Entry 8FUI (X-ray diffraction, 1.25 A resolution); this record covers chains A and B.

Chain A (and B):
Molecule: Protease
Source organism: Human immunodeficiency virus 1
Notes: EC 3.4.23.16; chain B of this document is another copy of the same molecule, construct and numbering; everything in this record applies to it too
UniProt: Q5RZ08 (Q5RZ08_9HIV1); residue numbers follow UniProt; this construct covers 1-99
Amino-acid sequence (99 residues; each row starts with the number of its first residue):
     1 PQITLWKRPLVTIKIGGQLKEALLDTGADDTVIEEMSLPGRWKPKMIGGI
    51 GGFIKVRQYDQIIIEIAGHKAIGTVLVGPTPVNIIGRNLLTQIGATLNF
Sequence notes: engineered mutation K7 (Gln in Q5RZ08), I33 (Leu in Q5RZ08), I63 (Leu in Q5RZ08), A67 (Cys in Q5RZ08), A95 (Cys in Q5RZ08)
Ion coordination: Na+ near D60 (its only coordinating residue here)
Small-molecule neighbours: Y9R (N-{(2S,3R)-4-[(4-aminobenzene-1-sulfonyl)(2-methylpropyl)amino]-3-hydroxy-1-phenylbutan-2-yl}-4-methyl-3-{[(4P)-4-(pyridin-3-yl)pyrimidin-2-yl]amino}benzamide): R8, L23, D25, G27, A28, D29, D30, V32, K45, M46, I47, G48, G49, I50, F53, L76, P81, V82, I84
What the authors report for this chain:
  - binding site for Y9R: R8, A28, D29, I47, G48, I50, V82
  - binding site for chloride ion: G48
  - conformationally variable residues: G49

Chain A / chain B interface:
Pairs across the interface - 107 pairs, chain A then chain B:
  P1(A) - L97(B)
  P1(A) - N98(B)
  P1(A) - F99(B)  hydrogen bond (backbone-backbone)
  Q2(A) - T96(B)
  Q2(A) - L97(B)
  Q2(A) - N98(B)  hydrogen bond
  I3(A) - T96(B)
  I3(A) - L97(B)  hydrogen bond (backbone-backbone)
  I3(A) - F99(B)  hydrophobic
  T4(A) - T96(B)
  L5(A) - T26(B)
  L5(A) - R87(B)  hydrogen bond (backbone-side chain)
  L5(A) - L90(B)  hydrophobic
  L5(A) - T91(B)
  L5(A) - A95(B)
  W6(A) - R87(B)  hydrogen bond (backbone-side chain)
  W6(A) - T91(B)
  K7(A) - R87(B)
  R8(A) - D29(B)  salt bridge
  R8(A) - R87(B)
  P9(A) - T26(B)
  P9(A) - R87(B)
  L23(A) - G27(B)
  L24(A) - T26(B)  hydrogen bond (backbone-side chain)
  L24(A) - L97(B)  hydrophobic
  L24(A) - F99(B)  hydrophobic
  D25(A) - D25(B)
  D25(A) - T26(B)
  D25(A) - G27(B)  hydrogen bond (side chain-backbone)
  T26(A) - L5(B)
  T26(A) - P9(B)
  T26(A) - L24(B)  hydrogen bond (side chain-backbone)
  T26(A) - D25(B)
  T26(A) - T26(B)  hydrogen bond (backbone-side chain)
  T26(A) - L97(B)
  G27(A) - L23(B)
  G27(A) - D25(B)  hydrogen bond (backbone-side chain)
  D29(A) - R8(B)  salt bridge
  V32(A) - I50(B)  hydrophobic
  I47(A) - I50(B)  hydrophobic
  G48(A) - I50(B)
  G49(A) - I50(B)
  G49(A) - P81(B)
  I50(A) - V32(B)  hydrophobic
  I50(A) - I47(B)  hydrophobic
  I50(A) - G49(B)
  I50(A) - I50(B)  hydrogen bond (backbone-backbone)
  I50(A) - G51(B)  hydrogen bond (backbone-backbone)
  I50(A) - G52(B)
  I50(A) - I54(B)  hydrophobic
  I50(A) - T80(B)
  I50(A) - P81(B)
  I50(A) - I84(B)  hydrophobic
  G51(A) - I50(B)  hydrogen bond (backbone-backbone)
  G51(A) - G51(B)
  G51(A) - G52(B)
  G51(A) - I54(B)
  G52(A) - I50(B)
  G52(A) - G51(B)
  I54(A) - I50(B)
  I54(A) - G51(B)
  A67(A) - F99(B)  hydrophobic
  H69(A) - F99(B)
  T80(A) - I50(B)
  P81(A) - G49(B)
  P81(A) - I50(B)
  R87(A) - L5(B)  hydrogen bond (side chain-backbone)
  R87(A) - W6(B)  hydrogen bond (side chain-backbone)
  R87(A) - K7(B)  hydrogen bond (side chain-backbone)
  R87(A) - R8(B)
  R87(A) - P9(B)
  L90(A) - L5(B)  hydrophobic
  T91(A) - L5(B)
  T91(A) - W6(B)
  Q92(A) - W6(B)
  I93(A) - F99(B)
  G94(A) - N98(B)
  G94(A) - F99(B)
  A95(A) - L5(B)
  A95(A) - N98(B)
  A95(A) - F99(B)  hydrophobic
  T96(A) - Q2(B)
  T96(A) - I3(B)
  T96(A) - T4(B)
  T96(A) - T96(B)
  T96(A) - L97(B)
  T96(A) - N98(B)  hydrogen bond (backbone-backbone)
  L97(A) - P1(B)
  L97(A) - Q2(B)
  L97(A) - I3(B)  hydrogen bond (backbone-backbone)
  L97(A) - L24(B)  hydrophobic
  L97(A) - T26(B)
  L97(A) - T96(B)
  L97(A) - L97(B)  hydrophobic
  N98(A) - P1(B)
  N98(A) - Q2(B)  hydrogen bond
  N98(A) - G94(B)
  N98(A) - A95(B)
  N98(A) - T96(B)  hydrogen bond (backbone-backbone)
  N98(A) - N98(B)
  F99(A) - P1(B)  hydrogen bond (backbone-backbone)
  F99(A) - I3(B)  hydrophobic
  F99(A) - L24(B)  hydrophobic
  F99(A) - H69(B)
  F99(A) - I93(B)
  F99(A) - G94(B)
  F99(A) - A95(B)  hydrophobic
Other interface residues (no listed pair), chain A (40 interface residues in all): F53, I84
Other interface residues (no listed pair), chain B (39 interface residues in all): F53, A67, P79

In short:
40 residues of chain A face 39 of chain B across their interface; the contacts include 21 hydrogen bonds and 2
salt bridges. Polar contacts include R8(A)-D29(B), Q2(A)-N98(B) and L5(A)-R87(B). The paper reports a binding
site for Y9R at R8(A), A28(A) and D29(A) among others; a binding site for chloride ion at G48(A).
Both chains are Protease (Human immunodeficiency virus 1). Entry 8FUI (HIV-1 wild type protease with
GRL-02519A, with N-(2,5-dimethylphenyl)-4-(pyridin-3-yl)pyrimidin-2-amine as P2-P3 group) was determined by
X-ray diffraction together with 8FUJ from the same study.
